Entry 7VPZ (electron microscopy, 4.14 A resolution (low resolution: residue-level contacts below are approximate; hydrogen-bond / salt-bridge calls are withheld)); this record covers chains C and Q of the 11 polymer chains in the assembly.

# Chain C
Protein: DNA-directed RNA polymerase subunit beta
From: Streptomyces coelicolor A3(2)
Notes: EC 2.7.7.6
UniProt: Q9L0L0 (RPOB_STRCO); residues 1-1161 here = UniProt positions 1-1161
Sequence (1161 residues; numbered 1 to 1161; the number before each row is that of its first residue):
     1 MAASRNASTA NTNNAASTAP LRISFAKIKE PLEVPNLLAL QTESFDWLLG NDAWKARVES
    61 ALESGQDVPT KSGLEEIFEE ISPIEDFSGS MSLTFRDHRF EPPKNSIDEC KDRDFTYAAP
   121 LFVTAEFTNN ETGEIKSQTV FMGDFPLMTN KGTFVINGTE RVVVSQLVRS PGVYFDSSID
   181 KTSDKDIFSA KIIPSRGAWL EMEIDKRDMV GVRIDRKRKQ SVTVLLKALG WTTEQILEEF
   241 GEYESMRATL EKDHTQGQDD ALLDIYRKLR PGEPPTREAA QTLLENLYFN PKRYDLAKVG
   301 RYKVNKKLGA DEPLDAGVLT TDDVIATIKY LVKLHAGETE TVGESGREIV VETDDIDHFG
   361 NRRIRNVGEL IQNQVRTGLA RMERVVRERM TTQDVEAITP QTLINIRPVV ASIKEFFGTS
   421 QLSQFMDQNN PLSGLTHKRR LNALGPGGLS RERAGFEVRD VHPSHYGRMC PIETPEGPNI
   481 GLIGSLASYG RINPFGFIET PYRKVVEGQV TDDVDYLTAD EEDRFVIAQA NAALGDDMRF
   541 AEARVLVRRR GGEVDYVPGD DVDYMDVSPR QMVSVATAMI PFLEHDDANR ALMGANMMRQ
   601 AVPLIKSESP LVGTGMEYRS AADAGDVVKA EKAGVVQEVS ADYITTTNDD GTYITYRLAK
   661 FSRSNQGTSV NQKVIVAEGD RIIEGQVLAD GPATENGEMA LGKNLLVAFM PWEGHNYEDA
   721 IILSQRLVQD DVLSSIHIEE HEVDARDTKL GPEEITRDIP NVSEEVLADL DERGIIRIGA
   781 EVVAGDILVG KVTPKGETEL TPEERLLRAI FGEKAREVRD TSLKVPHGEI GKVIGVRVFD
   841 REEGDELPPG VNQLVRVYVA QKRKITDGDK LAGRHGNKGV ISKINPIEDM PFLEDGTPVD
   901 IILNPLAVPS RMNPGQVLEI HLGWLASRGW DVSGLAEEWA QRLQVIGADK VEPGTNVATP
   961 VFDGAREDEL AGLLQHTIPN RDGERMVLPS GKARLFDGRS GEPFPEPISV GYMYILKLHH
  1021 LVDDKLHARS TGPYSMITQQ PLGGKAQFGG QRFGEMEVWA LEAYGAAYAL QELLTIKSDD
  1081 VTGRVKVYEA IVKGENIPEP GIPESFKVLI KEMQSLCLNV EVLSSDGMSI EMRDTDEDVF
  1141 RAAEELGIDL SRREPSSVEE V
Disordered / not traced: 1-15, 1132-1161

# Chain Q
Molecule: 5-nt RNA strand
Sequence (5 nucleotides; each row starts with the number of its first residue):
     1 GUAGG
Ion coordination: Mg2+: G5 (shared with 1 residue of chain D)

# Interface between chain C and chain Q
Contacting residue pairs - 19 pairs, chain C then chain Q:
  Gln424(C) - G1(Q)
  Gln424(C) - U2(Q)
  Arg440(C) - A3(Q)
  Asn442(C) - U2(Q)
  Arg451(C) - U2(Q)
  Pro475(C) - A3(Q)
  Glu476(C) - G4(Q)
  Asn479(C) - U2(Q)
  Ile483(C) - U2(Q)
  Asn596(C) - G4(Q)
  Met597(C) - A3(Q)
  Met597(C) - G4(Q)
  Arg599(C) - A3(Q)
  Gln600(C) - A3(Q)
  Lys870(C) - G4(Q)
  Lys870(C) - G5(Q)
  Lys878(C) - G5(Q)
  His1020(C) - A3(Q)
  His1020(C) - G4(Q)
Interface residues without a listed pair, chain C (18 interface residues in all): Gln421, Gly477, Met593

# Summary
18 residues of chain C and 5 residues of chain Q are in contact.
Here chain C is DNA-directed RNA polymerase subunit beta (Streptomyces coelicolor A3(2)) and chain Q is a 5-nt
RNA strand. Entry 7VPZ (Cryo-EM structure of Streptomyces coelicolor transcription initial complex with one
Zur dimer) was determined by electron microscopy, deposited together with 7VO0, 7VO9, 7VPD, 7X74, 7X75 and
7X76.
